6YXD - chains A and L of the 3 polymer chains in the assembly; structure by X-ray diffraction, 2.90 A resolution.

[Chain A]
Protein: Adiponectin receptor protein 2
From: Homo sapiens
UniProtKB: Q86V24 (PAQR2_HUMAN); residue numbers follow UniProt; this construct covers 100-386
Amino-acid sequence (292 residues; numbered -4 to 386; 99 numbers in that range are skipped by the numbering (no residue carries them; nothing is unmodelled there); the number before each row is that of its first residue; numbers below 1 keep their minus sign (Gly-4 is residue -4)):
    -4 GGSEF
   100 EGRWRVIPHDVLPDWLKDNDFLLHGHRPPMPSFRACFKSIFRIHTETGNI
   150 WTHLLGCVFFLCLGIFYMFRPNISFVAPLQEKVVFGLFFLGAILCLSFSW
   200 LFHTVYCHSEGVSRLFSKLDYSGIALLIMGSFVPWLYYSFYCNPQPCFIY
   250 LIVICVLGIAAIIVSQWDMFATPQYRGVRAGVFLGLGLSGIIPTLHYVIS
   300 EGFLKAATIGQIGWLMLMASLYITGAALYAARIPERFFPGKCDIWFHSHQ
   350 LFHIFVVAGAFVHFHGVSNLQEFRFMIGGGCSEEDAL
Disordered / not traced: -4 to -2, 383-386
Differences from the reference sequence: expression tag (-4 to 0)
Ion coordination: Zn2+: His202, His348, His352
UniProt features mapped onto this chain:
  - binding site (Zn(2+)): His202, His348, His352
  - mutagenesis: His202 (H202A: Abolishes response to ADIPOQ binding; when associated with A-219; A-348 and A-352), Asp219 (D219A: Impairs response to ADIPOQ binding. Abolishes response to ADIPOQ binding; when associated with A-202; A-348 and A-352), His348 (H348A: Impairs response to ADIPOQ binding. Abolishes response to ADIPOQ binding; when associated with A-202; A-219 and A-352), His352 (H352A: Abolishes response to ADIPOQ binding; when associated with A-202; A-219 and A-348)

[Chain L]
Protein: V region light chain
From: Homo sapiens
Amino-acid sequence (107 residues; row label = number of the first residue in the row):
     1 DIQMTQSPASLSASVGETVTITCRASGNIHNFLAWYQQKQGKSPQVLVYN
    51 AKTLADGVPSRFSGSGSGTQYSLKINSLQPEDFGSYYCQQFWSTPYTFGG
   101 GTKLEIN
Disulfide bonds: Cys23-Cys88

[Interface between chain A and chain L]
Residue-residue contacts - 17 pairs, chain A then chain L:
  Phe0(A) - Trp92(L)
  Phe0(A) - Ser93(L)
  Phe0(A) - Thr94(L)
  Glu100(A) - Trp92(L)  hydrogen bond
  Gly101(A) - Trp92(L)  hydrogen bond (backbone-backbone)
  Arg102(A) - Thr94(L)
  Arg102(A) - Tyr96(L)  hydrogen bond
  Pro128(A) - Asn50(L)  hydrogen bond (backbone-side chain)
  Met129(A) - Phe32(L)  hydrophobic
  Pro130(A) - His30(L)
  Pro130(A) - Asn31(L)
  Pro130(A) - Phe32(L)
  Pro130(A) - Asn50(L)
  Ser131(A) - His30(L)
  Ser131(A) - Phe32(L)
  Ser131(A) - Trp92(L)
  Arg133(A) - His30(L)
Interface residues without a listed pair, chain A (10 interface residues in all): Ala134

[Overview]
The interface between chain A and chain L involves 10 residues on one side and 8 on the other, with 4 hydrogen
bonds. Polar contacts include Glu100(A)-Trp92(L), Arg102(A)-Tyr96(L) and Pro128(A)-Asn50(L). Curated
annotation (UniProt) lists 3 Zn2+-binding residues and 4 mutagenesis sites on chain A.
Here chain A is Adiponectin receptor protein 2 and chain L is V region light chain, both from Homo sapiens.
Entry 6YXD (Room temperature structure of human adiponectin receptor 2 (ADIPOR2) at 2.9 A resolution) was
determined by X-ray diffraction together with 6YX9, 6YXF and 6YXG from the same study.
